PDB entry 8PAV | X-ray diffraction, 1.90 A resolution | chain A

Chain A:
Protein: Serine/threonine-protein kinase 4 37kDa subunit
Source organism: Homo sapiens
UniProtKB: Q13043 (STK4_HUMAN); residues 1-311 here = UniProt positions 1-311
Sequence (312 residues; row label = number of the first residue in the row; numbering starts at 0):
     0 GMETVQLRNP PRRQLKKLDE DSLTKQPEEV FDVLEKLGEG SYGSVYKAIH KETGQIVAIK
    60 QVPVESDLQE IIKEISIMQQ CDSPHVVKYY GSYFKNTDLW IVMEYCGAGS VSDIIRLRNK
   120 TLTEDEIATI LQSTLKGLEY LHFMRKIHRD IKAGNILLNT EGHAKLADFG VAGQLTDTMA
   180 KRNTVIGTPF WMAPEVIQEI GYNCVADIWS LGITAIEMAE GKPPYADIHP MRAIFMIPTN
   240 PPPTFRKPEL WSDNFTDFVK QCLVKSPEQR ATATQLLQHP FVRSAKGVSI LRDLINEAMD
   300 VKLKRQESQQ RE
Disordered / not traced: 0-22, 39-41, 299-311
Modified / non-standard residues: Thr177 (phosphothreonine; TPO); Thr183 (phosphothreonine; TPO)
Construct notes: expression tag (0)
Small-molecule neighbours: XOZ (1-[3,5-bis(fluoranyl)-4-[[3-(1,3-thiazol-5-yl)-1H-pyrrolo[2,3-b]pyridin-4-yl]oxy]phenyl]-3-(2-methoxyethyl)urea): Leu36, Gly37, Val44, Ala57, Lys59, Glu73, Val86, Met102, Glu103, Tyr104, Cys105, Gly108, Ser109, Asp112, Arg115, Leu156, Ala166, Asp167
Reported in the primary citation:
  - binding site for XOZ: Asp112

In short:
Bound to chain A: compound XOZ. The paper reports a binding site for XOZ at Asp112.
Chain A is Serine/threonine-protein kinase 4 37kDa subunit (Homo sapiens); the structure, Crystal structure of
MST1 with a MAP4K1 SMOL inhibitor, was determined by X-ray diffraction together with 8PAR, 8PAS, 8PAU and 8PAW
from the same study.
